Entry 8IEJ (electron microscopy, 3.12 A resolution); this record covers chains F and I of the 13 polymer chains in the assembly.

== Chain F ==
Protein: Histone H4
Source organism: Homo sapiens
UniProt: P62805 (H4_HUMAN); residues 22-101 here correspond to UniProt positions 23-102 (UniProt number = residue number + 1)
Sequence (80 residues; each row starts with the number of its first residue):
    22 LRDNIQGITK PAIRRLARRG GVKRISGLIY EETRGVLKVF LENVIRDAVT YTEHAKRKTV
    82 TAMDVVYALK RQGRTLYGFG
Unresolved in the structure: 22
Swiss-Prot annotation at these positions:
  - modified residue: Lys31 (N6-(2-hydroxyisobutyryl)lysine), Lys44 (N6-(2-hydroxyisobutyryl)lysine), Ser47 (Phosphoserine), Tyr51 (Phosphotyrosine), Lys59 (N6-(2-hydroxyisobutyryl)lysine), Lys77 (N6-(2-hydroxyisobutyryl)lysine), Lys79 (N6-(2-hydroxyisobutyryl)lysine), Thr80 (Phosphothreonine), Tyr88 (Phosphotyrosine), Lys91 (N6-(2-hydroxyisobutyryl)lysine)
  - cross-link (Glycyl lysine isopeptide (Lys-Gly)): Lys31 (interchain with G-Cter in SUMO2), Lys59 (interchain with G-Cter in SUMO2), Lys79 (interchain with G-Cter in SUMO2), Lys91 (interchain with G-Cter in SUMO2)

== Chain I ==
Molecule: 147-nt DNA strand
Source organism: Homo sapiens
Sequence (147 nucleotides; numbered -73 to 73; the number before each row is that of its first residue; numbers below 1 keep their minus sign (DA-73 is residue -73)):
   -73 ACAGGATGTA TATATCTGAC ACGTGCCTGG AGACTAGGGA GTAATCCCCT TGGCGGTTAA
   -13 AACGCGGGGG ACAGCGCGTA CGTGCGTTTA AGCGGTGCTA GAGCTGTCTA CGACCAATTG
    47 AGCGGCCTCG GCACCGGGAT TCTCCAG

== Interface between chain F and chain I ==
Contacting residue pairs (10; chain F residue first):
  Arg35(F) - DG8(I)  salt bridge to the phosphate
  Arg45(F) - DC7(I)  sugar contact
  Arg45(F) - DG8(I)  phosphate contact
  Ile46(F) - DC7(I)  sugar contact
  Ile46(F) - DG8(I)  hydrogen bond to the phosphate
  Ser47(F) - DC7(I)  phosphate contact
  Gly48(F) - DC7(I)  hydrogen bond to the phosphate
  Arg78(F) - DA28(I)  phosphate contact
  Lys79(F) - DA28(I)  hydrogen bond to the phosphate
  Thr80(F) - DA28(I)  hydrogen bond to the phosphate
Also at the interface, not in a pair above, chain F (9 interface residues in all): Lys77
Also at the interface, not in a pair above, chain I (4 interface residues in all): DG27

== Overview ==
Chain F and chain I form an interface of 9 and 4 residues respectively; the contacts include 4 hydrogen bonds
and 1 salt bridge. Polar contacts include Ile46(F)-DG8(I), Gly48(F)-DC7(I) and Lys79(F)-DA28(I).
Chain F is Histone H4 and chain I is a 147-nt DNA strand, both from Homo sapiens; the structure,
RNF20-RNF40/hRad6A-Ub/nucleosome complex, was determined by electron microscopy.
